4UAO - chains A and C of the 3 polymer chains in the assembly; structure by X-ray diffraction, 3.10 A resolution.

Chain A:
Name: Apical merozoite antigen 1
Source organism: Plasmodium knowlesi
UniProt: B3L5E1 (B3L5E1_PLAKH); residues 43-387 here = UniProt positions 43-387
Amino-acid sequence (370 residues; row label = number of the first residue in the row):
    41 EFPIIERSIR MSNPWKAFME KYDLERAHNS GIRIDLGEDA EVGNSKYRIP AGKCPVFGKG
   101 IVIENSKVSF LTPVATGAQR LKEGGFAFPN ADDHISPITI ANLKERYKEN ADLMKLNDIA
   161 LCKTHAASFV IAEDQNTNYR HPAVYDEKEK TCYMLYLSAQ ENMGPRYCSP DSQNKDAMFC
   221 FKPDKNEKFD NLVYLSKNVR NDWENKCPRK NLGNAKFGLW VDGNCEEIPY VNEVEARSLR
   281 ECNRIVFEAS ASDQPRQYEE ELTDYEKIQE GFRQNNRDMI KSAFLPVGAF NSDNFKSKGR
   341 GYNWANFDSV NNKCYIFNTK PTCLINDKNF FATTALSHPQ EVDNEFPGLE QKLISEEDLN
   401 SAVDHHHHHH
Not modelled in the structure: 41-50, 301-302, 330-331, 387-410
Disulfides: Cys94-Cys247, Cys162-Cys192, Cys208-Cys220, Cys265-Cys363, Cys282-Cys354
Construct notes: cloning artifact (41-42, 388); engineered mutation Lys107 (Asn in B3L5E1), Asn178 (Ser in B3L5E1), Glu189 (Asn in B3L5E1), Arg240 (Ser in B3L5E1); expression tag (389-410)
From the paper describing this entry:
  - conformationally variable residues (loop rearrangement, order/disorder transition): Phe128 to Ser136, Phe169 to Asn178
  - contacts within the chain: Glu288-Arg296

Chain C:
Name: immunoglobulin R31C2 VH and CH1 regions
Source organism: Rattus norvegicus
Amino-acid sequence (223 residues; row label = number of the first residue in the row; a row labelled like 82A-82C holds insertion residues (82A, then the next letters in order)):
     1 EVQLVESGGG LVQPGRSLKL SCAASGFTFS NYYMAWVRQA PKKGLEWVAT IT
   52A T
    53 SGSRSYYPDS VKGRFTISRD NSESSLYLQM
82A-82C NSL
    83 ESEDTATYYC ARRGYGGY
100A-100D SEDF
   101 DYWGQGVMVT VSSAETTAPS VYPLAPGTAL KSNSMVTLGC LVKGYFPEPV TVTWNSGALS
   161 SGVHTFPAVL QSGLYTLTSS VTVPSSTWSS QAVTCNVAHP ASSTKVDKKI VPREC
Disulfides: Cys22-Cys92, Cys140-Cys195

Interface between chain A and chain C:
Contacting residue pairs - 38 pairs, chain A then chain C:
  Glu81(A) with Ser55(C); Arg56(C), salt bridge
  Gly83(A) with Ser53(C); Ser55(C), hydrogen bond (backbone-side chain)
  Asn84(A) with Ser53(C); Ser55(C)
  Phe128(A) with Gly99(C); Tyr100(C), hydrophobic
  Pro129(A) with Tyr100(C)
  Asp132(A) with Ser100A(C), hydrogen bond
  Ile135(A) with Gly99(C)
  Phe169(A) with Gly98(C); Gly99(C)
  Ile171(A) with Tyr33(C), hydrophobic; Arg95(C); Gly96(C); Tyr97(C), hydrophobic; Gly98(C)
  Glu173(A) with Trp47(C); Thr50(C), hydrogen bond; Tyr58(C); Arg95(C), salt bridge
  Asp174(A) with Tyr33(C), hydrogen bond; Arg56(C), salt bridge; Tyr58(C), hydrogen bond
  Asn176(A) with Tyr58(C), hydrogen bond
  Tyr196(A) with Tyr100(C), hydrogen bond
  Asn315(A) with Asn31(C), hydrogen bond (backbone-side chain)
  Asn316(A) with Ser30(C); Asn31(C), hydrogen bond
  Arg317(A) with Asn31(C), hydrogen bond (backbone-side chain); Tyr32(C); Tyr97(C); Tyr100(C); Glu100B(C), salt bridge
  Asp318(A) with Thr52A(C), hydrogen bond; Tyr97(C), hydrogen bond
  Lys321(A) with Tyr97(C), hydrogen bond
Also at the interface, not in a pair above, chain A (22 interface residues in all): Val170, Ala172, Thr177, His181
The authors on this interface:
  - residue pairs: Glu81(A)-Arg56(C) (salt bridge), Glu173(A)-Arg95(C) (salt bridge), Glu173(A)-Thr50(C) (hydrogen bond), Asp174(A)-Arg56(C) (salt bridge)
  - epitope / paratope residues, chain A: Glu81(A), Gly83(A), Asn84(A), Phe128(A), Asp132(A), Ile135(A), Phe169(A), Ile171(A), Glu173(A), Asp174(A), Tyr196(A), Asn315(A), Asn316(A), Arg317(A), Asp318(A), Lys321(A)
  - epitope / paratope residues, chain C: Ser30(C), Asn31(C), Tyr32(C), Tyr33(C), Trp47(C), Thr50(C), Thr52A(C), Ser53(C), Ser55(C), Arg56(C), Tyr58(C), Arg95(C), Tyr97(C), Gly98(C), Gly99(C), Tyr100(C), Ser100A(C), Glu100B(C)

In short:
22 residues of chain A and 19 residues of chain C are in contact, with 13 hydrogen bonds and 4 salt bridges.
Polar pairs include Glu81(A)-Arg56(C), Glu173(A)-Arg95(C) and Asp174(A)-Arg56(C). The authors report salt
bridges between Glu81(A) and Arg56(C), Glu173(A) and Arg95(C) and Asp174(A) and Arg56(C); a hydrogen bond
between Glu173(A) and Thr50(C). From the paper: epitope/paratope residues Glu81(A), Gly83(A) and Ser30(C)
among others; conformational variability at Phe128(A) and Phe169(A).
Chain A is Apical merozoite antigen 1 (Plasmodium knowlesi) and chain C is immunoglobulin R31C2 VH and CH1
regions (Rattus norvegicus); the structure, Crystal structure of Apical Membrane Antigen 1 from Plasmodium
Knowlesi in complex with an invasion inhibitory ..., was determined by X-ray diffraction (same publication as
4UV6).
